4Y5W - chains A and N of the 4 polymer chains in the assembly; structure by X-ray diffraction, 3.10 A resolution.

# Chain A
Name: Signal transducer and activator of transcription 6
Source organism: Homo sapiens
Reference sequence: P42226 (STAT6_HUMAN); numbering as in UniProt (aligned over 113-658)
Chain sequence (549 residues; each row starts with the number of its first residue):
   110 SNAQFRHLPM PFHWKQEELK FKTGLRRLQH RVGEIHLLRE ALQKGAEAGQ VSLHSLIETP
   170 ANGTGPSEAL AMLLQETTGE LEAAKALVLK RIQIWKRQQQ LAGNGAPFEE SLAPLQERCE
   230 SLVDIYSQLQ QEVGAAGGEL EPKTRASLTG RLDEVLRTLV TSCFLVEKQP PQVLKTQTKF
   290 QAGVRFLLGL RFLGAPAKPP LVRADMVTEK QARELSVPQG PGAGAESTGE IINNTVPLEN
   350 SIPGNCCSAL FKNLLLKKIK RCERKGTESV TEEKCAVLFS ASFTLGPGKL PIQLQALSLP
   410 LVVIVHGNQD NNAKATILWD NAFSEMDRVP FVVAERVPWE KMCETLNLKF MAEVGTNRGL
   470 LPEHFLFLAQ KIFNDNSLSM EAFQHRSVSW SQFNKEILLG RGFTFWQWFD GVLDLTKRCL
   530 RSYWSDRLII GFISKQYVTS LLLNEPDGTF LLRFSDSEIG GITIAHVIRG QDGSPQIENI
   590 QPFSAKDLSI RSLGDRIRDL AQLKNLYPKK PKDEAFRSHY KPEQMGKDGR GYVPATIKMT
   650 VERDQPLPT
Disordered / not traced: 110-128, 154-177, 249-252, 304, 324-336, 396-398, 652-658
Modified positions: Tyr641 (O-phosphotyrosine; PTR)
Differences from the reference sequence: expression tag (110-112)
Curated features (UniProtKB/Swiss-Prot):
  - modified residue: Tyr641 (Phosphotyrosine)
What the authors report for this chain:
  - binding site for the 22-nt DNA strand: Lys284 to Lys288, His415, Gln418
  - binding site for the 22-nt DNA strand: Lys367
  - specificity-determining residues: His415
  - specificity-determining residues: Asn417 (proposed by the authors, not directly observed)
  - conformationally variable residues (domain motion): His415
  - mutagenesis - H415N (Kd 2.2 uM): decreased binding to CS4
  - mutagenesis - H415N (Kd 2.2 uM): decreased binding to IHG
  - mutagenesis - H415N: decreased signaling in response to N4 site DNA
  - mutagenesis - H415A: abolished signaling in response to N4 site DNAs
  - mutagenesis - K288A, K367A/K369A: decreased signaling
  - mutagenesis - K284A, K284D, K288D, K367D/K369D, H415A, Q418A: abolished signaling in response to IL-4
  - disease-associated variants - E372K, E377K, D419A, D419G, D419H: increased signaling (citing earlier work)
  - post-translational modification sites: Tyr641
  - mutagenesis - H415N (7.5-fold): increased binding to M67
  - mutagenesis - H415N (3.8-fold): increased binding to T1
  - mutagenesis - H415N: increased signaling in response to N3 site DNA
  - mutagenesis - K284A, K284D, K288D, K367D/K369D, H415A, Q418A: abolished binding to CS4
  - mutagenesis - H415A: abolished signaling in response to N3
  - mutagenesis - S407A, S407E: decreased signaling in response to IL-4
  - mutagenesis - S407E: decreased signaling in response to antiviral signaling pathways
  - mutagenesis - S407A, S407E: decreased expression

# Chain N
Molecule: 22-nt DNA strand
Sequence (22 nucleotides; each row starts with the number of its first residue):
     1 TCTGTCTTCC TAGGAAATCC AT

# How chain A and chain N interact
Pairs across the interface - 8 pairs, chain A then chain N:
  Lys367(A) - DT8(N)  salt bridge to the phosphate
  Arg370(A) - DT7(N)  salt bridge to the phosphate
  Ser378(A) - DC6(N)  phosphate contact
  Val379(A) - DC6(N)  hydrogen bond to the phosphate
  Val414(A) - DT7(N)  phosphate contact
  Val414(A) - DT8(N)  base contact
  His415(A) - DT8(N)  base contact
  Gln418(A) - DT7(N)  hydrogen bond to the phosphate
Other interface residues (no listed pair), chain A (8 interface residues in all): Asn417
Other interface residues (no listed pair), chain N (4 interface residues in all): DC9

# Overview
The interface between chain A and chain N involves 8 residues on one side and 4 on the other, with 2 hydrogen
bonds and 2 salt bridges. Polar pairs include Val379(A)-DC6(N), Gln418(A)-DT7(N) and Lys367(A)-DT8(N). From
the paper: a binding site for the 22-nt DNA strand at Lys284(A), His415(A) and Gln418(A) among others; K284A,
K284D and K288D of chain A, among others, abolish signaling in response to IL-4; 16 substitutions were tested
in all.
Chain A is Signal transducer and activator of transcription 6 (Homo sapiens) and chain N is a 22-nt DNA
strand; the structure, Transcription factor-DNA complex, was determined by X-ray diffraction (same publication
as 5D39 and 4Y5U).
